4KIV - chain A; structure by X-ray diffraction, 2.20 A resolution.

== Chain A ==
Name: Apolipoprotein
From: Homo sapiens
Notes: fragment: kringle iv-10
UniProtKB: P08519 (APOA_HUMAN); the author numbering skips numbers that UniProt does not, so the offset changes along the chain: 0-35 = UniProt 4123-4158; 37-58 = UniProt 4159-4180; 60-80 = UniProt 4181-4201
Sequence (79 residues; each row starts with the number of its first residue; note: 2 numbers in that range are skipped by the numbering (no residue carries them; nothing is unmodelled there); numbering starts at 0):
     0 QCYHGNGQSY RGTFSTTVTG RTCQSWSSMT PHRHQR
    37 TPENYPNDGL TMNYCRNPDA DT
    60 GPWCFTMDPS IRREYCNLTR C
Differences from the reference sequence: engineered mutation Arg72 (Trp4193 in P08519)
Disulfides: Cys1-Cys80, Cys22-Cys63, Cys51-Cys75

== In short ==
Chain A is Apolipoprotein (Homo sapiens); the structure, Recombinant kringle IV-10/W72R mutant of human
apolipoprotein(a), was determined by X-ray diffraction, deposited together with 1KIV and 3KIV.
